PDB entry 6NK7 | electron microscopy, 4.99 A resolution (low resolution: residue-level contacts below are approximate; hydrogen-bond / salt-bridge calls are withheld) | chains H and U of the 17 polymer chains in the assembly

Chain H:
Protein: E2 glycoprotein
From: Chikungunya virus
Notes: EC 3.4.21.90
UniProtKB: Q88628 (Q88628_CHIKV); residues 5-423 here correspond to UniProt positions 330-748 (UniProt number = residue number + 325)
Sequence (419 residues; numbered 5 to 423; the number before each row is that of its first residue):
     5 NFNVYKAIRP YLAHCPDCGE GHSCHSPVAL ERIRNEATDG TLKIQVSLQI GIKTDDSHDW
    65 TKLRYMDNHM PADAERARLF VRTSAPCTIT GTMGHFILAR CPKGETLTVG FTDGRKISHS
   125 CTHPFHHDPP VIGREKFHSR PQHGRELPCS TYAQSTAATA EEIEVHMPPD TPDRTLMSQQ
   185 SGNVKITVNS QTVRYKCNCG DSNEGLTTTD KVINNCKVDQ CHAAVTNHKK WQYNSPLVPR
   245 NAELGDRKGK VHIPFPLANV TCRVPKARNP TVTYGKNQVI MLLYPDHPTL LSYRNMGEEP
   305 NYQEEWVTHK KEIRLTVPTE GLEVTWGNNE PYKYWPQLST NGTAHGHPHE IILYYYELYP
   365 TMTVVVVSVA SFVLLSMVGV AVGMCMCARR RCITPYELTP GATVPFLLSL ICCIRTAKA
Disulfides: Cys22-Cys28, Cys91-Cys105

Chain U:
Protein: E3 glycoprotein
From: Chikungunya virus
Notes: EC 3.4.21.90
UniProtKB: D2KBQ2 (D2KBQ2_CHIKV); residues 5-64 here correspond to UniProt positions 266-325 (UniProt number = residue number + 261)
Sequence (60 residues; numbered 5 to 64; the number before each row is that of its first residue):
     5 PVMCLLANTT FPCSQPPCTP CCYEKEPEET LRMLEDNVMR PGYYQLLQAS LTCSPHRQRR
Disulfides: Cys8-Cys17

Chain H / chain U interface:
Residue-residue contacts - 39 pairs, chain H then chain U:
  Asn5(H) - Gln52(U)
  Asn5(H) - Thr56(U)
  Asn5(H) - Cys57(U)
  Phe6(H) - Thr56(U)
  Phe6(H) - Cys57(U)
  Asn7(H) - Leu55(U)
  Asn7(H) - Thr56(U)
  Asn7(H) - Cys57(U)
  Val8(H) - Leu55(U)
  Tyr9(H) - Leu55(U)
  Lys10(H) - Tyr27(U)
  Lys10(H) - Glu28(U)
  Lys10(H) - Ser54(U)
  Lys10(H) - Leu55(U)
  Ala11(H) - Leu55(U)
  Arg13(H) - Leu35(U)
  Arg13(H) - Leu38(U)
  Thr163(H) - Tyr48(U)
  Ala164(H) - Tyr48(U)
  Glu166(H) - Tyr48(U)
  His232(H) - Pro31(U)
  His232(H) - Glu32(U)
  Lys233(H) - Tyr27(U)
  Trp235(H) - Tyr27(U)
  Trp235(H) - Pro31(U)
  Trp235(H) - Glu32(U)
  Trp235(H) - Leu35(U)
  Asp250(H) - Glu39(U)
  Arg251(H) - Glu32(U)
  Arg251(H) - Leu35(U)
  Arg251(H) - Arg36(U)
  Arg251(H) - Glu39(U)
  Lys252(H) - Leu38(U)
  Lys252(H) - Glu39(U)
  Lys252(H) - Val42(U)
  Lys254(H) - Leu38(U)
  Lys254(H) - Val42(U)
  Lys254(H) - Tyr48(U)
  Lys254(H) - Leu51(U)
Other interface residues (no listed pair), chain H (20 interface residues in all): Leu248, His256
Other interface residues (no listed pair), chain U (17 interface residues in all): Tyr47

Overview:
20 residues of chain H face 17 of chain U across their interface.
Here chain H is E2 glycoprotein and chain U is E3 glycoprotein, both from Chikungunya virus. Entry 6NK7
(Electron Cryo-Microscopy of Chikungunya in Complex with Mouse Mxra8 Receptor) was determined by electron
microscopy (same publication as 6NK3, 6NK5 and 6NK6).
